PDB entry 7RZL | X-ray diffraction, 1.45 A resolution | chains A and B

== Chain A ==
Molecule: NAD(P)H-dependent oxidoreductase
From: Haemophilus influenzae R2846
Notes: EC 1.6.5.2
UniProt: A0A3E1QXW7 (A0A3E1QXW7_HAEIF); residue numbers follow UniProt; this construct covers 1-220
Amino-acid sequence (223 residues; each row starts with the number of its first residue; numbers below 1 keep their minus sign (Ser-2 is residue -2)):
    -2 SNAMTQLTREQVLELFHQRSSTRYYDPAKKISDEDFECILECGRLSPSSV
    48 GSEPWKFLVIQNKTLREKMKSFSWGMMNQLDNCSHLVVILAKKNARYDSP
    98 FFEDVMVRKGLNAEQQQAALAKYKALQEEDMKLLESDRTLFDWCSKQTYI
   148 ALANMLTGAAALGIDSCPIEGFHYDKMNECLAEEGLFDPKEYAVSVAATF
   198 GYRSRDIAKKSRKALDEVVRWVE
Disordered / not traced: 205
Sequence notes: expression tag (-2 to 0); conflict Mse74 (Leu in A0A3E1QXW7), Val102 (Met in A0A3E1QXW7)
Modified positions: Mse1, Mse66, Mse73, Mse103, Mse128, Mse152, Mse174 (selenomethionine; parent Met); Mse74 (selenomethionine)
Small-molecule neighbours:
  - FMN (flavin mononucleotide), molecule 1: Arg16, Ser17, Ser18, Arg20, Gly72, Gln76, Tyr146, Leu149, Cys164, Pro165, Ile166, Glu167, Gly168, Val193, Ile204, Lys207, Arg209
  - FMN, molecule 2: Pro44, Ser45, Ser46, Val47, Gly48, Lys106, Gln144, Ile147
  - P-nitrophenol (NPO), molecule 1: Ser46, Val47, Gly48, Lys119, Tyr120, Leu123
  - P-nitrophenol (NPO), molecule 2: Trp71, Gly72, Gly168
What the authors report for this chain:
  - binding site for flavin mononucleotide: Arg16, Ser17, Ser18, Arg20, Pro44, Gly72, Pro165, Glu167, Gly168, Lys207, Arg209
  - conformationally variable residues (side-chain flip): Trp71
  - higher-order assembly contacts with a neighbouring NAD(P)H-dependent oxidoreductase: Asp30 to Leu42, Arg135 to Gly160, Glu176, Ala211 to Glu220

== Chain B ==
Molecule: NAD(P)H-dependent oxidoreductase
From: Haemophilus influenzae R2846
Notes: EC 1.6.5.2
UniProt: A0A3E1QXW7 (A0A3E1QXW7_HAEIF); residue numbers follow UniProt; this construct covers 1-220
Amino-acid sequence (223 residues; each row starts with the number of its first residue; numbers below 1 keep their minus sign (Ser-2 is residue -2)):
    -2 SNAMTQLTREQVLELFHQRSSTRYYDPAKKISDEDFECILECGRLSPSSV
    48 GSEPWKFLVIQNKTLREKMKSFSWGMMNQLDNCSHLVVILAKKNARYDSP
    98 FFEDVMVRKGLNAEQQQAALAKYKALQEEDMKLLESDRTLFDWCSKQTYI
   148 ALANMLTGAAALGIDSCPIEGFHYDKMNECLAEEGLFDPKEYAVSVAATF
   198 GYRSRDIAKKSRKALDEVVRWVE
Disordered / not traced: -2 to 2
Sequence notes: expression tag (-2 to 0); conflict Mse74 (Leu in A0A3E1QXW7), Val102 (Met in A0A3E1QXW7)
Modified positions: Mse1, Mse74 (selenomethionine); Mse66, Mse73, Mse103, Mse128, Mse152, Mse174 (selenomethionine; parent Met); Cys177 (S-oxy cysteine; CSX)
Small-molecule neighbours:
  - FMN (flavin mononucleotide), molecule 1: Arg16, Ser17, Ser18, Arg20, Gly72, Gln76, Tyr146, Leu149, Cys164, Pro165, Ile166, Glu167, Gly168, Val193, Lys207, Arg209
  - FMN, molecule 2: Pro44, Ser45, Ser46, Val47, Gly48, Gln144, Ile147
  - P-nitrophenol (NPO), molecule 1: Arg20, Trp71, Gly72, Gly168
  - P-nitrophenol (NPO), molecule 2: Ser45, Ser46, Val47, Gly48, Lys119, Tyr120, Leu123
What the authors report for this chain:
  - binding site for flavin mononucleotide: Pro44
  - higher-order assembly contacts with a neighbouring NAD(P)H-dependent oxidoreductase: Trp140, Gln144

== Interface between chain A and chain B ==
Pairs across the interface (165):
  Ser-2(A) - Gly160(B)
  Gln3(A) - Ala158(B)
  Gln3(A) - Leu159(B)
  Gln3(A) - Gly160(B)
  Leu4(A) - Ala158(B)  hydrogen bond (backbone-backbone)
  Leu4(A) - Leu159(B)
  Thr5(A) - Leu159(B)
  Arg6(A) - Glu31(B)  salt bridge
  Arg6(A) - Asp32(B)  salt bridge
  Arg6(A) - Leu159(B)
  Val9(A) - Cys35(B)  hydrophobic
  Val9(A) - Cys39(B)  hydrophobic
  Val9(A) - Ala158(B)  hydrophobic
  Val9(A) - Leu159(B)  hydrophobic
  Leu10(A) - Cys35(B)  hydrophobic
  Leu10(A) - Glu38(B)
  Leu10(A) - Leu42(B)  hydrophobic
  Phe13(A) - Cys39(B)  hydrophobic
  Phe13(A) - Asn151(B)
  His14(A) - Leu42(B)
  Arg16(A) - Leu42(B)
  Arg16(A) - Pro44(B)
  Glu31(A) - Arg6(B)  salt bridge
  Asp32(A) - Arg6(B)  salt bridge
  Phe33(A) - Trp218(B)  hydrophobic
  Glu34(A) - Leu212(B)
  Cys35(A) - Arg6(B)
  Cys35(A) - Leu10(B)  hydrophobic
  Leu37(A) - Val216(B)  hydrophobic
  Glu38(A) - Leu10(B)
  Cys39(A) - Val9(B)  hydrophobic
  Cys39(A) - Phe13(B)  hydrophobic
  Arg41(A) - Arg209(B)  hydrogen bond (backbone-side chain)
  Arg41(A) - Lys210(B)  hydrogen bond (side chain-backbone)
  Arg41(A) - Ala211(B)
  Arg41(A) - Leu212(B)
  Leu42(A) - His14(B)
  Leu42(A) - Arg16(B)
  Leu42(A) - Arg209(B)  hydrogen bond (backbone-side chain)
  Ser43(A) - Arg209(B)  hydrogen bond (backbone-side chain)
  Pro44(A) - Arg16(B)
  Pro44(A) - Arg209(B)
  Ser46(A) - Glu167(B)  hydrogen bond
  Glu50(A) - Ser208(B)
  Glu50(A) - Arg209(B)
  Glu50(A) - Lys210(B)  hydrogen bond (side chain-backbone)
  Trp52(A) - Val215(B)
  Lys53(A) - Glu214(B)  hydrogen bond (side chain-backbone)
  Lys53(A) - Val215(B)
  Phe54(A) - Val215(B)  hydrogen bond (backbone-backbone)
  Phe54(A) - Val216(B)
  Phe54(A) - Arg217(B)  hydrogen bond (backbone-backbone)
  Leu55(A) - Arg217(B)
  Val56(A) - Val216(B)  hydrophobic
  Val56(A) - Arg217(B)  hydrogen bond (backbone-backbone)
  Val56(A) - Trp218(B)  hydrophobic
  Val56(A) - Val219(B)  hydrogen bond (backbone-backbone)
  Ile57(A) - Val219(B)  hydrophobic
  Gln58(A) - Val219(B)  hydrogen bond (backbone-backbone)
  Asn59(A) - Val219(B)  hydrogen bond (backbone-backbone)
  Asn59(A) - Glu220(B)  hydrogen bond (side chain-backbone)
  Leu62(A) - Val219(B)  hydrophobic
  Trp71(A) - Lys119(B)
  Arg105(A) - Ser208(B)  hydrogen bond (backbone-side chain)
  Arg105(A) - Lys210(B)
  Lys119(A) - Trp71(B)
  Leu123(A) - Glu167(B)
  Leu123(A) - Gly168(B)
  Glu126(A) - His170(B)  hydrogen bond (backbone-side chain)
  Asp127(A) - Phe169(B)
  Asp127(A) - His170(B)
  Asp127(A) - Tyr171(B)  hydrogen bond (backbone-backbone)
  Mse128(A) - Arg135(B)  hydrogen bond (backbone-side chain)
  Mse128(A) - Glu167(B)
  Mse128(A) - Tyr171(B)
  Lys129(A) - Arg135(B)  hydrogen bond (backbone-side chain)
  Lys129(A) - His170(B)  hydrogen bond
  Lys129(A) - Asp172(B)  salt bridge
  Glu132(A) - Arg135(B)  salt bridge
  Arg135(A) - Mse128(B)  hydrogen bond (side chain-backbone)
  Arg135(A) - Lys129(B)  hydrogen bond (side chain-backbone)
  Arg135(A) - Glu132(B)  salt bridge
  Arg135(A) - Thr136(B)
  Thr136(A) - Arg135(B)
  Asp139(A) - Asp139(B)
  Asp139(A) - Lys143(B)  salt bridge
  Trp140(A) - Glu167(B)  hydrogen bond
  Ser142(A) - Lys143(B)  hydrogen bond
  Lys143(A) - Asp139(B)  salt bridge
  Lys143(A) - Ser142(B)  hydrogen bond
  Lys143(A) - Lys143(B)
  Lys143(A) - Tyr146(B)
  Gln144(A) - Tyr146(B)
  Gln144(A) - Glu167(B)  hydrogen bond
  Tyr146(A) - Lys143(B)
  Tyr146(A) - Gln144(B)
  Tyr146(A) - Ile147(B)
  Ile147(A) - Tyr146(B)
  Ile147(A) - Ala150(B)  hydrophobic
  Ala150(A) - Ile147(B)  hydrophobic
  Ala150(A) - Ala150(B)  hydrophobic
  Ala150(A) - Asn151(B)
  Asn151(A) - Phe13(B)
  Asn151(A) - Thr154(B)  hydrogen bond
  Thr154(A) - Asn151(B)  hydrogen bond
  Ala158(A) - Gln3(B)
  Ala158(A) - Leu4(B)  hydrogen bond (backbone-backbone)
  Ala158(A) - Val9(B)  hydrophobic
  Leu159(A) - Gln3(B)
  Leu159(A) - Leu4(B)
  Leu159(A) - Arg6(B)
  Leu159(A) - Val9(B)  hydrophobic
  Gly160(A) - Gln3(B)
  Glu167(A) - Ser46(B)  hydrogen bond
  Glu167(A) - Leu123(B)
  Glu167(A) - Mse128(B)
  Glu167(A) - Trp140(B)  hydrogen bond
  Glu167(A) - Gln144(B)  hydrogen bond
  Phe169(A) - Asp127(B)
  His170(A) - Glu126(B)  salt bridge
  His170(A) - Asp127(B)
  His170(A) - Lys129(B)
  Tyr171(A) - Asp127(B)  hydrogen bond (backbone-backbone)
  Tyr171(A) - Mse128(B)
  Asp172(A) - Lys129(B)  salt bridge
  Gly182(A) - Arg217(B)  hydrogen bond (backbone-side chain)
  Leu183(A) - Arg217(B)  hydrogen bond (backbone-side chain)
  Leu183(A) - Val219(B)  hydrophobic
  Lys207(A) - Leu42(B)
  Ser208(A) - Glu50(B)
  Arg209(A) - Arg41(B)  hydrogen bond (side chain-backbone)
  Arg209(A) - Leu42(B)  hydrogen bond (side chain-backbone)
  Arg209(A) - Ser43(B)  hydrogen bond (side chain-backbone)
  Arg209(A) - Pro44(B)
  Arg209(A) - Glu50(B)
  Lys210(A) - Arg41(B)  hydrogen bond (backbone-side chain)
  Lys210(A) - Ser49(B)
  Lys210(A) - Glu50(B)  hydrogen bond (backbone-side chain)
  Lys210(A) - Arg105(B)
  Ala211(A) - Arg41(B)
  Leu212(A) - Glu34(B)
  Leu212(A) - Arg41(B)
  Glu214(A) - Lys53(B)  hydrogen bond (backbone-side chain)
  Val215(A) - Trp52(B)
  Val215(A) - Lys53(B)
  Val215(A) - Phe54(B)  hydrogen bond (backbone-backbone)
  Val216(A) - Phe54(B)
  Val216(A) - Val56(B)  hydrophobic
  Arg217(A) - Lys53(B)
  Arg217(A) - Phe54(B)  hydrogen bond (backbone-backbone)
  Arg217(A) - Leu55(B)
  Arg217(A) - Val56(B)  hydrogen bond (backbone-backbone)
  Arg217(A) - Gly182(B)
  Arg217(A) - Leu183(B)  hydrogen bond (side chain-backbone)
  Trp218(A) - Phe33(B)  hydrophobic
  Trp218(A) - Val56(B)  hydrophobic
  Trp218(A) - Gln58(B)
  Trp218(A) - His82(B)
  Val219(A) - Val56(B)  hydrogen bond (backbone-backbone)
  Val219(A) - Ile57(B)  hydrophobic
  Val219(A) - Gln58(B)  hydrogen bond (backbone-backbone)
  Val219(A) - Asn59(B)  hydrogen bond (backbone-backbone)
  Val219(A) - Leu62(B)  hydrophobic
  Val219(A) - Leu183(B)  hydrophobic
  Glu220(A) - Asn59(B)  hydrogen bond (backbone-side chain)
Also at the interface, not in a pair above, chain A (90 interface residues in all): Thr2, Ser29, Ser49, His82, Asp101, Lys106, Leu130, Leu149, Leu153, Gly155, Pro165, Gly168, Phe184
Also at the interface, not in a pair above, chain B (90 interface residues in all): Thr5, Glu11, Gln15, Ser18, Ser29, Leu37, Phe98, Leu130, Leu149, Leu153, Gly155, Pro165, Arg200, Lys206

== Summary ==
The chain A/chain B interface involves 90 residues from each chain; the contacts include 50 hydrogen bonds and
11 salt bridges. Polar pairs include Arg6(A)-Glu31(B), Arg6(A)-Asp32(B) and Glu31(A)-Arg6(B). From the paper:
a binding site for flavin mononucleotide at Arg16(A), Ser17(A) and Pro44(B) among others; conformational
variability at Trp71(A).
Here chain A is NAD(P)H-dependent oxidoreductase and chain B is NAD(P)H-dependent oxidoreductase, both from
Haemophilus influenzae R2846. Entry 7RZL (Crystal structure of putative NAD(P)H-flavin oxidoreductase from
Haemophilus influenzae R2846 in complex with 4-nitrophenol) was determined by X-ray diffraction together with
7S14, 7S1A, 7RZP and 6WT2 from the same study.
